PDB entry 1KDM | X-ray diffraction, 2.35 A resolution | chain A

# Chain A
Protein: sex hormone-binding globulin
Source organism: Homo sapiens
Notes: fragment: N-terminal LG-domain
Reference sequence: P04278 (SHBG_HUMAN); the construct has insertions or renumbered stretches relative to UniProt, so the offset changes along the chain: 13-129 = UniProt 1-117; 136-188 = UniProt 118-170
Chain sequence (177 residues; each row starts with the number of its first residue):
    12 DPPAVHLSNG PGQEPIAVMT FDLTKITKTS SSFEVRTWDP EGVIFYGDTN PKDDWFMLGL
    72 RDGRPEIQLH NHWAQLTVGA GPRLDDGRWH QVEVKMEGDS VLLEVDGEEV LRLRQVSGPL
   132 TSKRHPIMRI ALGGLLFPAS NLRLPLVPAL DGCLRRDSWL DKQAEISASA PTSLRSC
Disulfide bonds: Cys164-Cys188
Differences from the reference sequence: insertion (12, 130-135)
Bound ions: Ca2+: Asp50, Glu52, Ala160
Small-molecule neighbours: 5-alpha-dihydrotestosterone (DHT): Thr40, Ser41, Ser42, Phe56, Gly58, Asp59, Asp65, Trp66, Phe67, Leu80, Asn82, Val105, Lys106, Met107, Val112, Ser128, Leu131, Lys134, Met139, Ile141, Leu171
Swiss-Prot annotation at these positions:
  - glycosylation: Thr48 (O-linked (GalNAc...) threonine)

# Overview
Ligands of chain A: 5-alpha-dihydrotestosterone. Asp50, Glu52 and Ala160 form the Ca2+ site.
Chain A is sex hormone-binding globulin (Homo sapiens); the structure, The crystal structure of the human sex
hormone-binding globulin (tetragonal crystal form), was determined by X-ray diffraction, deposited together
with 1KDK.
